PDB entry 8OE0 | electron microscopy, 4.60 A resolution (low resolution: residue-level contacts below are approximate; hydrogen-bond / salt-bridge calls are withheld) | chains A and D of the 4 polymer chains in the assembly

Chain A:
Name: Interleukin-12 subunit alpha
Source organism: Mus musculus
Reference sequence: P43431 (IL12A_MOUSE); numbering as in UniProt (aligned over 23-215)
Amino-acid sequence (231 residues; each row starts with the number of its first residue):
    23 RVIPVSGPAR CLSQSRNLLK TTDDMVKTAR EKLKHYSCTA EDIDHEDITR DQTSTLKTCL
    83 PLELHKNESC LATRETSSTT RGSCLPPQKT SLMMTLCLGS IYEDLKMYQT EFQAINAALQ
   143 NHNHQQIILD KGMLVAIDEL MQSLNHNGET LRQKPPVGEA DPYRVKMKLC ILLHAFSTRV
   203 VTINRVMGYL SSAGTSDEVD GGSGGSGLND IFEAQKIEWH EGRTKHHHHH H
Unresolved in the structure: 23-31, 62-63, 93-104, 169-183, 215-253
Cystine bridges: Cys-33/Cys-106, Cys-60/Cys-192, Cys-81/Cys-119
Differences from the reference sequence: expression tag (216-253)
Curated features (UniProtKB/Swiss-Prot):
  - glycosylation: Asn-89 (N-linked (GlcNAc...) asparagine)

Chain D:
Name: Interleukin-12 receptor subunit beta-2, Calmodulin-1
Source organism: Mus musculus
Reference sequence: chimeric construct of P97378, P0DP23: residues 24-637 from P97378 (I12R2_MOUSE) positions 24-637 (same numbers); residues 648-792 from P0DP23 positions 5-149 (UniProt number = residue number - 643)
Amino-acid sequence (769 residues; row label = number of the first residue in the row):
    24 NIDVCKLGTV TVQPAPVIPL GSAANISCSL NPKQGCSHYP SSNELILLKF VNDVLVENLH
    84 GKKVHDHTGH SSTFQVTNLS LGMTLFVCKL NCSNSQKKPP VPVCGVEISV GVAPEPPQNI
   144 SCVQEGENGT VACSWNSGKV TYLKTNYTLQ LSGPNNLTCQ KQCFSDNRQN CNRLDLGINL
   204 SPDLAESRFI VRVTAINDLG NSSSLPHTFT FLDIVIPLPP WDIRINFLNA SGSRGTLQWE
   264 DEGQVVLNQL RYQPLNSTSW NMVNATNAKG KYDLRDLRPF TEYEFQISSK LHLSGGSWSN
   324 WSESLRTRTP EEEPVGILDI WYMKQDIDYD RQQISLFWKS LNPSEARGKI LHYQVTLQEV
   384 TKKTTLQNTT RHTSWTRVIP RTGAWTASVS AANSKGASAP THINIVDLCG TGLLAPHQVS
   444 AKSENMDNIL VTWQPPKKAD SAVREYIVEW RALQPGSITK FPPHWLRIPP DNMSALISEN
   504 IKPYICYEIR VHALSESQGG CSSIRGDSKH KAPVSGPHIT AITEKKERLF ISWTHIPFPE
   564 QRGCILHYRI YWKERDSTAQ PELCEIQYRR SQNSHPISSL QPRVTYVLWM TAVTAAGESP
   624 QGNEREFCPQ GKANGTGGSG GSGGLTEEQI AEFKEAFSLF DKDGDGTITT KELGTVMRSL
   684 GQNPTEAELQ DMINEVDADG NGTIDFPEFL TMMARKMKDT DSEEEIREAF RVFDKDGNGY
   744 ISAAELRHVM TNLGEKLTDE EVDEMIREAD IDGDGQVNYE EFVQMMTAK
Unresolved in the structure: 24-25, 57-66, 83-88, 114-122, 474-485, 633-792
Cystine bridges: Cys-28/Cys-127, Cys-51/Cys-111, Cys-145/Cys-156, Cys-186/Cys-194, Cys-432/Cys-524, Cys-509/Cys-567
Covalent attachments: N-acetylglucosamine (NAG) linked to Asn-224
Differences from the reference sequence: linker (638-647)
Curated features (UniProtKB/Swiss-Prot):
  - motif: Trp-321 to Ser-325 (WSXWS motif)
  - glycosylation (N-linked (GlcNAc...) asparagine): Asn-48, Asn-101, Asn-114, Asn-142, Asn-151, Asn-169, Asn-179, Asn-224, Asn-252, Asn-279, Asn-287, Asn-323, Asn-391, Asn-495
  - binding site (Ca(2+)): Asp-664, Asp-666, Asp-668, Thr-670, Glu-675, Asp-700, Asp-702, Asn-704, Thr-706, Glu-711, Asp-737, Asp-739, Asn-741, Tyr-743, Glu-748, Asp-773, Asp-775, Asp-777, Gln-779, Glu-784
  - modified residue: Lys-665 (N6-acetyllysine), Thr-688 (Phosphothreonine), Ser-725 (Phosphoserine), Lys-738 (N6-acetyllysine), Tyr-743 (Phosphotyrosine), Ser-745 (Phosphoserine), Thr-754 (Phosphothreonine), Lys-759 (N6,N6,N6-trimethyllysine), Tyr-782 (Phosphotyrosine)
  - cross-link: Lys-665 (Glycyl lysine isopeptide (Lys-Gly) (interchain with G-Cter in SUMO2))

Chain A / chain D interface:
Pairs across the interface - 18 pairs, chain A then chain D:
  Lys-54(A) / Asp-76(D)
  His-57(A) / Leu-71(D)
  His-57(A) / Phe-73(D)
  Tyr-58(A) / Leu-108(D)
  Tyr-58(A) / Glu-130(D)
  Asn-145(A) / Met-106(D)
  Asn-145(A) / Lys-167(D)
  His-146(A) / Met-106(D)
  His-146(A) / Glu-130(D)
  Gln-147(A) / Asp-189(D)
  Gln-147(A) / Asn-190(D)
  Gln-147(A) / Arg-191(D)
  Tyr-185(A) / Leu-108(D)
  Tyr-185(A) / Gly-128(D)
  Tyr-185(A) / Val-129(D)
  Tyr-185(A) / Glu-130(D)
  Arg-186(A) / Val-27(D)
  Met-189(A) / Val-27(D)
Other interface residues (no listed pair), chain A (13 interface residues in all): Gln-148, Ile-150, Lys-188, Lys-190
Other interface residues (no listed pair), chain D (17 interface residues in all): Asn-75, Val-110, Tyr-165, Leu-166

Summary:
13 residues of chain A and 17 residues of chain D are in contact. N-acetylglucosamine is covalently linked to
Asn-224(D). From UniProt: 20 Ca2+-binding residues on chain D.
Here chain A is Interleukin-12 subunit alpha and chain D is Interleukin-12 receptor subunit beta-2,
Calmodulin-1, both from Mus musculus. Entry 8OE0 (Cryo-EM structure of a pre-dimerized murine IL-12 complete
extracellular signaling complex (Class 2)) was determined by electron microscopy (same publication as 8CR5,
8CR6, 8CR8, 8ODZ, 8OE4 and 8PB1).
